1NL0 - chains H and G of the 3 polymer chains in the assembly; structure by X-ray diffraction, 2.20 A resolution.

[Chain H]
Protein: anti-factor IX antibody, 10C12, chain H
Organism: Homo sapiens
Notes: antibody fragment or engineered binder
Amino-acid sequence (224 residues; numbered 1 to 217 plus 7 insertion-coded residues; the number before each row is that of its first residue; a row labelled like 82A-82C holds insertion residues (82A, then the next letters in order)):
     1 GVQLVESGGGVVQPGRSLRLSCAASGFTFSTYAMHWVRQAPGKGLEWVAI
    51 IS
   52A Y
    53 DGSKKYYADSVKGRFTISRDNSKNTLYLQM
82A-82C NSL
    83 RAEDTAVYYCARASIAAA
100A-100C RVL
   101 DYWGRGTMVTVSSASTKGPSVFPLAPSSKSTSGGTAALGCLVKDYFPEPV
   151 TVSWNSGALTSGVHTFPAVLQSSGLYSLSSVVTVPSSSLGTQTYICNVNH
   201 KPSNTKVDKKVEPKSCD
Unresolved in the structure: 127-134
Cystine bridges: Cys-22/Cys-92, Cys-140/Cys-196

[Chain G]
Protein: factor IX
Notes: fragment: Gla domain
Reference sequence: P00740 (FA9_HUMAN); residues 1-45 here correspond to UniProt positions 47-91 (UniProt number = residue number + 46)
Amino-acid sequence (51 residues; numbered 1 to 51; the number before each row is that of its first residue):
     1 YNSGKLEEFVQGNLERECMEEKCSFEEAREVFENTERTTEFWKQYEEEEE
    51 E
Unresolved in the structure: 46-51
Construct notes: modified residue (7-8, 15, 17, 20-21, 26-27, 30, 33, 36, 40); cloning artifact (46-51)
Modified residues: Glu-7, Glu-8, Glu-15, Glu-17, Glu-20, Glu-21, Glu-26, Glu-27, Glu-30, Glu-33, Glu-36, Glu-40, Glu-46, Glu-47, Glu-48, Glu-49, Glu-50, Glu-51 (gamma-carboxy-glutamic acid; CGU)
Cystine bridges: Cys-18/Cys-23
Metal / ion sites: Ca2+ site 1: Tyr-1, Glu-7, Glu-17, Glu-21; Ca2+ site 2: Asn-2, Glu-7, Glu-8, Glu-17, Glu-27; Ca2+ site 3: Glu-8, Glu-27, Glu-30; Ca2+ site 4: Glu-8, Glu-17, Glu-27, Glu-30; Ca2+ site 5: Glu-15, Glu-20; Ca2+ site 6: Glu-26, Glu-30
Swiss-Prot annotation at these positions:
  - binding site (Ca(2+)): Tyr-1, Asn-2, Glu-7, Glu-8, Glu-15, Glu-17, Glu-20, Glu-21, Glu-26, Glu-27, Glu-30, Glu-36, Glu-40
  - binding site (Mg(2+)): Glu-15, Glu-20, Glu-26, Glu-30, Glu-36, Glu-40
  - modified residue (4-carboxyglutamate): Glu-7, Glu-8, Glu-15, Glu-17, Glu-20, Glu-21, Glu-26, Glu-27, Glu-30, Glu-33, Glu-36, Glu-40
  - glycosylation: Thr-39 (O-linked (GalNAc...) threonine)

[How chain H and chain G interact]
Contacting residue pairs (21; chain H residue first):
  Thr-31(H) / Gln-11(G)
  Ala-33(H) / Phe-9(G)
  Ile-50(H) / Phe-9(G)  hydrophobic
  Ile-51(H) / Phe-9(G)
  Ser-52(H) / Phe-9(G)
  Tyr-52A(H) / Phe-9(G)  hydrogen bond (backbone-backbone)
  Tyr-52A(H) / Val-10(G)
  Tyr-52A(H) / Gln-11(G)
  Tyr-52A(H) / Glu-30(G)
  Lys-56(H) / Glu-8(G)
  Lys-56(H) / Phe-9(G)
  Lys-57(H) / Phe-9(G)
  Tyr-58(H) / Lys-5(G)
  Tyr-58(H) / Leu-6(G)  hydrophobic
  Tyr-58(H) / Phe-9(G)  hydrophobic
  Ser-96(H) / Val-10(G)
  Ile-97(H) / Val-10(G)
  Ala-98(H) / Val-10(G)  hydrophobic
  Ala-99(H) / Val-10(G)
  Ala-100(H) / Leu-6(G)
  Ala-100(H) / Val-10(G)
Also at the interface, not in a pair above, chain H (15 interface residues in all): Arg-100A
Also at the interface, not in a pair above, chain G (9 interface residues in all): Gly-12, Arg-16

[Summary]
15 residues of chain H and 9 residues of chain G are in contact; the contacts include 1 hydrogen bond. The
hydrogen-bonded pair Tyr-52A(H)/Phe-9(G) is a backbone contact. From UniProt: 13 Ca2+-binding residues and 6
Mg2+-binding residues on chain G.
Here chain H is anti-factor IX antibody, 10C12, chain H (Homo sapiens) and chain G is factor IX. Entry 1NL0
(Crystal structure of human factor IX Gla domain in complex of an inhibitory antibody, 10C12) was determined
by X-ray diffraction, deposited together with 3D69.
